Entry 6RWL (electron microscopy, 3.36 A resolution); this record covers chains A and I of the 16 polymer chains in the assembly.

Chain A (and I):
Molecule: Pol protein
Source organism: Simian immunodeficiency virus
Notes: chain I of this document is another copy of the same molecule, construct and numbering; everything in this record applies to it too
Reference sequence: E1ANT8 (E1ANT8_SIV); residues 1-289 here correspond to UniProt positions 735-1023 (UniProt number = residue number + 734)
Sequence (290 residues; each row starts with the number of its first residue; numbering starts at 0):
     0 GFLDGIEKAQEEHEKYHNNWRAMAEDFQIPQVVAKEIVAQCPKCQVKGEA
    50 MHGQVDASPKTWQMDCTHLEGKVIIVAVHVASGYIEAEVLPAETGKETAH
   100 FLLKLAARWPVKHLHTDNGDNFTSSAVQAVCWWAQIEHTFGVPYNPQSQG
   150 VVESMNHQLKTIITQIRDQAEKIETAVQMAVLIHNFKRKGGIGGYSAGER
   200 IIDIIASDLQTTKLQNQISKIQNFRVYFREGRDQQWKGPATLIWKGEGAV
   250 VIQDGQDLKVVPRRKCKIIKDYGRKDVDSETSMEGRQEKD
Not modelled in the structure: 270-289
Differences from the reference sequence: expression tag (0); engineered mutation Asp119 (Ala853 in E1ANT8)
Metal / ion sites: Zn2+: His12, His16, Cys40, Cys43

Interface between chain A and chain I:
Contacting residue pairs (30):
  Lys14(A) with Gln168(I)
  Tyr15(A) with Ile182(I); Lys186(I)
  His16(A) with Arg187(I), hydrogen bond (backbone-side chain)
  Asn17(A) with Lys186(I)
  Asn18(A) with Lys186(I); Arg187(I); Lys188(I), hydrogen bond (side chain-backbone)
  Arg20(A) with Gly189(I)
  Ala21(A) with Lys186(I); Lys188(I)
  Glu24(A) with Lys188(I), salt bridge; Gly193(I)
  Asp25(A) with Lys188(I), salt bridge
  Lys42(A) with Gln164(I)
  Gln164(A) with Lys42(I)
  Gln168(A) with Lys14(I)
  Ile182(A) with Tyr15(I)
  Lys186(A) with Tyr15(I); Asn17(I); Asn18(I); Ala21(I)
  Arg187(A) with His16(I), hydrogen bond (side chain-backbone); Asn18(I)
  Lys188(A) with Asn18(I), hydrogen bond (backbone-side chain); Ala21(I); Glu24(I), salt bridge; Asp25(I), salt bridge
  Gly189(A) with Arg20(I)
  Gly193(A) with Glu24(I)
Interface residues without a listed pair, chain A (24 interface residues in all): Glu11, Glu13, Cys43, Val45, Ile165, Asp167
Interface residues without a listed pair, chain I (24 interface residues in all): Glu11, Glu13, Cys43, Val45, Ile165, Asp167

In short:
The chain A/chain I interface involves 24 residues from each chain; the contacts include 4 hydrogen bonds and
4 salt bridges. Polar contacts include Glu24(A)-Lys188(I), Asp25(A)-Lys188(I) and His16(A)-Arg187(I). The Zn2+
site is built by His12(A), His16(A), Cys40(A) and Cys43(A).
Both chains are Pol protein (Simian immunodeficiency virus). Entry 6RWL (SIVrcm intasome) was determined by
electron microscopy, deposited together with 6RWM, 6RWN and 6RWO.
